2BGJ - chain A; structure by X-ray diffraction, 2.10 A resolution.

== Chain A ==
Name: Ferredoxin-nadp(h) reductase
Organism: Rhodobacter capsulatus
Notes: EC 1.18.1.2
UniProtKB: Q9L6V3 (Q9L6V3); numbering as in UniProt (aligned over 1-272)
Chain sequence (272 residues; numbered 1 to 272; the number before each row is that of its first residue):
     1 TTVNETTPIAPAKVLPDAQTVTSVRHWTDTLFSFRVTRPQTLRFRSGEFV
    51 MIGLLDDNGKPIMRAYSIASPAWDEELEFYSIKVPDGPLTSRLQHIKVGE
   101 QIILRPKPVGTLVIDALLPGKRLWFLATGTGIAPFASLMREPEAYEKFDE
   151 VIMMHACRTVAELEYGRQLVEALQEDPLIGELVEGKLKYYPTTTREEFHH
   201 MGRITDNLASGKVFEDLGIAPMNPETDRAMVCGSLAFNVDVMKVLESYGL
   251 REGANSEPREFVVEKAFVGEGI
Not modelled in the structure: 1-12
Swiss-Prot annotation at these positions:
  - binding site (FAD): T128
Small-molecule neighbours: FAD (flavin-adenine dinucleotide): F49, R64, A65, Y66, S67, Y80, S81, I82, V84, G87, P88, L89, T90, S91, T130, A133, E264, K265, A266, F267, V268, G269, E270, G271, I272
From the paper describing this entry:
  - binding site for flavin-adenine dinucleotide: F267
  - catalytic residues: Y66, S67, C232, E264 (by similarity / conservation)

== In short ==
Ligands of chain A: flavin-adenine dinucleotide. Curated annotation (UniProt) lists FAD-binding residue T128.
The paper reports catalytic residues Y66, S67 and C232 among others; a binding site for flavin-adenine
dinucleotide at F267.
Chain A is Ferredoxin-nadp(h) reductase (Rhodobacter capsulatus); the structure, X-Ray Structure of the
Ferredoxin-NADP(H) Reductase from Rhodobacter capsulatus at 2.1 Angstroms, was determined by X-ray
diffraction, deposited together with 2BGI.
